PDB entry 1OOH | X-ray diffraction, 1.25 A resolution | chain A

# Chain A
Protein: odorant binding protein LUSH
Source organism: Drosophila melanogaster
UniProtKB: O02372 (OB76A_DROME); residues 1-124 here correspond to UniProt positions 30-153 (UniProt number = residue number + 29)
Sequence (126 residues; row label = number of the first residue in the row; numbers below 1 keep their minus sign (Ser-1 is residue -1)):
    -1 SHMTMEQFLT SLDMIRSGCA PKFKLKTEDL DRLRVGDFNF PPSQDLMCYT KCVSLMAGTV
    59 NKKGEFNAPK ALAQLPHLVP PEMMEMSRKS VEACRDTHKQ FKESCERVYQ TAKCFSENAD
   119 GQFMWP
Construct notes: cloning artifact (-1 to 0)
Swiss-Prot annotation at these positions:
  - binding site (1-propanol): Ser52, Thr57
  - binding site (butan-1-ol): Ser52, Thr57
  - binding site (ethanol): Ser52, Thr57
Disulfides: Cys17-Cys50, Cys46-Cys103, Cys92-Cys112
Residues lining bound ligands: 1-butanol (1BO): Ser52, Ala55, Thr57, Val58, Phe64, Leu76, Phe113, Trp123
What the authors report for this chain:
  - binding site for 1-butanol: Ser52, Ala55, Thr57, Phe64, Leu76, Phe113, Trp123
  - contacts within the chain: Thr48-Ser52 (hydrogen bond) (from molecular simulation)

# In short
Ligands of chain A: 1-butanol. From UniProt: residues binding 1-propanol Ser52 and Thr57, butan-1-ol-binding
residues Ser52 and Thr57 and ethanol-binding residues Ser52 and Thr57. The paper reports a binding site for
1-butanol at Ser52, Ala55 and Thr57 among others; contacts within the chain involving Ser52 and Thr48.
Chain A is odorant binding protein LUSH (Drosophila melanogaster); the structure, Complex of Drosophila
odorant binding protein LUSH with butanol, was determined by X-ray diffraction, deposited together with 1OOF,
1OOG and 1OOI.
